9FK5 - chains A and D of the 5 polymer chains in the assembly; structure by electron microscopy, 4.10 A resolution (low resolution: residue-level contacts below are approximate; hydrogen-bond / salt-bridge calls are withheld).

== Chain A ==
Molecule: Transforming growth factor beta-3
Source organism: Homo sapiens
Reference sequence: P10600 (TGFB3_HUMAN); numbering as in UniProt (aligned over 301-412)
Sequence (112 residues; numbered 301 to 412; the number before each row is that of its first residue):
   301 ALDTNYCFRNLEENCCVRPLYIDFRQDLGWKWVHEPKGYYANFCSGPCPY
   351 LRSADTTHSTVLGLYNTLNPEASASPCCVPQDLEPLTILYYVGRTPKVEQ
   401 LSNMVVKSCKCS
Cystine bridges: C307-C316, C315-C378, C344-C409, C348-C411
What the authors report for this chain:
  - specificity-determining residues: E399, L401, S402, N403 (by similarity / conservation)

== Chain D ==
Molecule: TGF-beta receptor type-2
Source organism: Homo sapiens
Notes: EC 2.7.11.30
Reference sequence: P37173 (TGFR2_HUMAN); residue numbers follow UniProt; this construct covers 42-153
Sequence (113 residues; each row starts with the number of its first residue):
    41 MNGAVKFPQLCKFCDVRFSTCDNQKSCMSNCSITSICEKPQEVCVAVWRK
    91 NDENITLETVCHDPKLPYHDFILEDAASPKCIMKEKKKPGETFFMCSCSS
   141 DECNDNIIFSEEY
Disordered / not traced: 41-44, 150-153
Cystine bridges: C51-C84, C54-C71, C61-C67, C77-C101, C121-C136, C138-C143
Construct notes: initiating methionine (41)

== Chain A / chain D interface ==
Contacting residue pairs (16; chain A residue first):
  R325(A) - E142(D)
  K331(A) - T74(D)
  K331(A) - E142(D)
  W332(A) - L50(D)
  H334(A) - S72(D)
  H334(A) - I73(D)
  Y391(A) - I73(D)
  Y391(A) - S75(D)
  Y391(A) - I76(D)
  V392(A) - S75(D)
  G393(A) - F53(D)
  G393(A) - S75(D)
  G393(A) - I76(D)
  R394(A) - F53(D)
  R394(A) - D55(D)
  R394(A) - V100(D)
Also at the interface, not in a pair above, chain D (11 interface residues in all): E98

== In short ==
8 residues of chain A and 11 residues of chain D are in contact. The paper reports specificity determinants
E399(A), L401(A) and S402(A) among others.
Chain A is Transforming growth factor beta-3 and chain D is TGF-beta receptor type-2, both from Homo sapiens;
the structure, Zebrafish Betaglycan Orphan Domain (zfBGo) in complex with TGF-B3 and extracellular domains of
TGFBRI and TGFBRII, was determined by electron microscopy (same publication as 9B9F, 9FDY, 9FKP and 8DC0).
